2BK6 - chains B and C of the 6 polymer chains in the assembly; structure by X-ray diffraction, 2.19 A resolution.

[Chain B (and C)]
Protein: Non-heme iron-containing ferritin
Source organism: Listeria innocua
Notes: chain C of this document is another copy of the same molecule, construct and numbering; everything in this record applies to it too
UniProtKB: P80725 (FRI_LISIN); residue numbers follow UniProt; this construct covers 1-156
Amino-acid sequence (156 residues; numbered 1 to 156; the number before each row is that of its first residue):
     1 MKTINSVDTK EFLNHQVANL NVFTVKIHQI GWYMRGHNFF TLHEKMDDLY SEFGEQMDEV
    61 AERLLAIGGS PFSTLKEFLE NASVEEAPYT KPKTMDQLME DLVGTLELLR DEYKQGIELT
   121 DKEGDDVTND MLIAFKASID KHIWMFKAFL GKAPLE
Unresolved in the structure: 1-6 (chain C: 1-2)
Construct notes: engineered mutation G31 (His in P80725)
UniProt features mapped onto this chain:
  - binding site (Fe cation): D58, E62
  - mutagenesis: H43 (H43G: Slight decrease in DNA protection and significant decrease iron affinity. Retains only one third of wild-type DNA protection and loses iron-binding ability; when associated with G-31)

[How chain B and chain C interact]
Contacting residue pairs (23):
  W32(B) - W144(C)
  M34(B) - A148(C)
  R35(B) - A148(C)
  R35(B) - G151(C)
  R35(B) - K152(C)
  R35(B) - A153(C)
  G36(B) - A148(C)  hydrogen bond (backbone-backbone)
  G36(B) - F149(C)
  H37(B) - H37(C)  hydrogen bond
  H37(B) - N38(C)  hydrogen bond (backbone-side chain)
  H37(B) - D96(C)  salt bridge
  H37(B) - F149(C)
  F39(B) - W144(C)  hydrophobic
  F39(B) - M145(C)  hydrophobic
  F39(B) - A148(C)  hydrophobic
  F40(B) - T41(C)
  F40(B) - L42(C)  hydrophobic
  F40(B) - K45(C)
  F40(B) - M145(C)  hydrophobic
  F40(B) - F146(C)  hydrophobic
  F40(B) - F149(C)  hydrophobic
  T41(B) - T41(C)
  H43(B) - W144(C)
Other interface residues (no listed pair), chain B (11 interface residues in all): G31, N38
Other interface residues (no listed pair), chain C (15 interface residues in all): E156

[In short]
The interface between chain B and chain C involves 11 residues on one side and 15 on the other; the contacts
include 3 hydrogen bonds and 1 salt bridge. Polar contacts include H37(B)-D96(C), H37(B)-H37(C) and
H37(B)-N38(C).
Both chains are Non-heme iron-containing ferritin (Listeria innocua). Entry 2BK6 (The X-ray crystal structure
of the Listeria innocua H31G Dps mutant) was determined by X-ray diffraction, deposited together with 2BKC and
2BJY.
